5E3U - chain A; structure by X-ray diffraction, 3.60 A resolution.

[Chain A]
Molecule: Phosphatidylinositol-4-phosphate 5-kinase, type I, alpha
Source organism: Danio rerio
UniProt: Q503I3 (Q503I3_DANRE); residues 56-427 here = UniProt positions 56-427
Sequence (372 residues; row label = number of the first residue in the row):
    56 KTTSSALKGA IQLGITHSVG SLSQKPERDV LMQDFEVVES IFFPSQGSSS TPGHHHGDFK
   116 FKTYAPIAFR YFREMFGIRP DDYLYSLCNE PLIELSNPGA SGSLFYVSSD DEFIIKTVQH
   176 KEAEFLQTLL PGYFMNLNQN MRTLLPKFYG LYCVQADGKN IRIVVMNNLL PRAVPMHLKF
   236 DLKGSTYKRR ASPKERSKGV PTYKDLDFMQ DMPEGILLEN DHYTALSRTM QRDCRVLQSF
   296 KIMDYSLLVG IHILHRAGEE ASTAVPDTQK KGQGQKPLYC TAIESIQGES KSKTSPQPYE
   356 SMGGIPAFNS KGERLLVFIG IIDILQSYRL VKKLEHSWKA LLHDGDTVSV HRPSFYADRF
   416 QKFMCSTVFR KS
Disordered / not traced: 56, 153-156, 311-356, 385-403
Bound ions: Mn2+ site 1: Asp378 (together with AMP-PNP)
Ligand contacts:
  - AMP-PNP (ANP; phosphoaminophosphonic acid-adenylate ester): Gly157, Ser158, Phe160, Ile169, Lys171, Met221, Asn222, Asn223, Leu224, Leu225, Asp236, Lys238, Thr257, Asp299, Leu303, Ile377, Asp378
  - AMP-PNP: Gly157, Ser158, Phe160, Ile169, Lys171, Met221, Asn222, Asn223, Leu224, Leu225, Asp236, Lys238, Thr257, Asp299, Ser301, Leu303, Ile377, Asp378
  - selenate ion (SE4), molecule 1: His175, Asn215, Arg217
  - selenate ion (SE4), molecule 2: Lys238, Tyr242, Arg244
What the authors report for this chain:
  - binding site for selenate ion: Lys238, Arg244
  - mutagenesis - K238A, R244A: abolished catalytic activity
  - mutagenesis - R244A: unchanged catalytic activity (intrinsic ATPase activity)
  - mutagenesis - D236N, T241L/Y242R/K243N/R245N/K259L/L261E: decreased catalytic activity on PI(4)P
  - contacts within the chain: Asp236-Arg244 (salt bridge)
  - catalytic residues: Lys238, Asp299 (proposed by the authors, not directly observed)
  - specificity-determining residues: Lys259

[In short]
Bound to chain A: AMP-PNP and selenate ion. From the paper: catalytic residues Lys238 and Asp299; K238A and
R244A abolish catalytic activity; 4 substitutions were tested in all.
Chain A is Phosphatidylinositol-4-phosphate 5-kinase, type I, alpha (Danio rerio); the structure, Crystal
structure of phosphatidylinositol-4-phosphate 5-kinase, was determined by X-ray diffraction (same publication
as 5E3S and 5E3T).
